Entry 1RAB (X-ray diffraction, 2.50 A resolution); this record covers chains C and D of the 4 polymer chains in the assembly.

# Chain C
Protein: Aspartate carbamoyltransferase catalytic chain
From: Escherichia coli
Notes: EC 2.1.3.2
UniProtKB: P0A786 (PYRB_ECOLI); residues 1-310 here correspond to UniProt positions 2-311 (UniProt number = residue number + 1)
Sequence (310 residues; row label = number of the first residue in the row):
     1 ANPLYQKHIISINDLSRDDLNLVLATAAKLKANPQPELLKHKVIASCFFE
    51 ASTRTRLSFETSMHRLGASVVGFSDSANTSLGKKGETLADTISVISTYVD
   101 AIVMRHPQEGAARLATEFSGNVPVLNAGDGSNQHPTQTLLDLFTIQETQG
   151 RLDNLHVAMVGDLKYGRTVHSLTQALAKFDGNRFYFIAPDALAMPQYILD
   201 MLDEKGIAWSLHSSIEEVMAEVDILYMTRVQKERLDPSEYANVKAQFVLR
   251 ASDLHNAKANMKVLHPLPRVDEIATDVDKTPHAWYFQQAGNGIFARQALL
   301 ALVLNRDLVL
Curated features (UniProtKB/Swiss-Prot):
  - binding site (carbamoyl phosphate): Arg54, Thr55, Arg105, His134, Gln137, Leu267, Pro268
  - binding site (L-aspartate): Lys84, Arg167, Arg229

# Chain D
Protein: Aspartate carbamoyltransferase regulatory chain
From: Escherichia coli
UniProtKB: P0A7F3 (PYRI_ECOLI); numbering as in UniProt (aligned over 1-153)
Sequence (153 residues; each row starts with the number of its first residue):
     1 MTHDNKLQVEAIKRGTVIDHIPAQIGFKLLSLFKLTETDQRITIGLNLPS
    51 GEMGRKDLIKIENTFLSEDQVDQLALYAPQATVNRIDNYEVVGKSRPSLP
   101 ERIDNVLVCPNSNCISHAEPVSSSFAVRKRANDIALKCKYCEKEFSHNVV
   151 LAN
Bound ions: Zn2+: Cys109, Cys114, Cys138, Cys141
Ligand contacts: CTP (cytidine-5'-triphosphate): Val9, Glu10, Ala11, Ile12, Val17, Asp19, Glu52, Lys60, Thr82, Asn84, Ile86, Tyr89, Glu90, Val91, Lys94
Curated features (UniProtKB/Swiss-Prot):
  - binding site (Zn(2+)): Cys109, Cys114, Cys138, Cys141

# Chain C / chain D interface
Residue-residue contacts - 31 pairs, chain C then chain D:
  Ser11(C) - Glu142(D)  hydrogen bond
  Thr87(C) - Glu119(D)
  Leu88(C) - Glu119(D)  hydrogen bond (backbone-side chain)
  Ala89(C) - Glu119(D)  hydrogen bond (backbone-side chain)
  Ala89(C) - Pro120(D)  hydrophobic
  Pro107(C) - Asn113(D)  hydrogen bond (backbone-side chain)
  Gln108(C) - Asn113(D)  hydrogen bond (side chain-backbone)
  Gln108(C) - Cys114(D)
  Gln108(C) - Ile115(D)
  Glu109(C) - Asn111(D)  hydrogen bond
  Glu109(C) - Asn113(D)  hydrogen bond
  Glu109(C) - Cys114(D)
  Glu109(C) - Ile115(D)  hydrogen bond (backbone-backbone)
  Glu109(C) - Cys141(D)
  Gly110(C) - Ile115(D)
  Gly110(C) - Tyr140(D)
  Ala111(C) - Ile115(D)
  Arg113(C) - Lys139(D)  hydrogen bond (side chain-backbone)
  Arg113(C) - Glu142(D)  salt bridge
  Leu114(C) - Ile115(D)  hydrophobic
  Leu114(C) - Glu119(D)
  Leu114(C) - Tyr140(D)  hydrophobic
  Glu117(C) - Val121(D)
  Glu117(C) - Lys139(D)  salt bridge
  Glu117(C) - Tyr140(D)  hydrogen bond
  Ser131(C) - Lys143(D)  hydrogen bond (backbone-side chain)
  Asn132(C) - Tyr140(D)  hydrogen bond (side chain-backbone)
  Asn132(C) - Cys141(D)  hydrogen bond (side chain-backbone)
  Asn132(C) - Glu142(D)  hydrogen bond
  Gln133(C) - Glu142(D)
  Glu204(C) - Arg130(D)  salt bridge
Interface residues without a listed pair, chain C (18 interface residues in all): Asn13, His106

# In short
Chain C and chain D form an interface of 18 and 13 residues respectively, with 14 hydrogen bonds and 3 salt
bridges. Polar pairs include Arg113(C)-Glu142(D), Glu117(C)-Lys139(D) and Glu204(C)-Arg130(D). Ligands of
chain D: CTP.
Here chain C is Aspartate carbamoyltransferase catalytic chain and chain D is Aspartate carbamoyltransferase
regulatory chain, both from Escherichia coli. Entry 1RAB (Crystal structure of ctp-ligated T state aspartate
transcarbamoylase at 2.5 angstroms resolution: implications for atcase mutants ...) was determined by X-ray
diffraction together with 1RAA, 1RAC, 1RAD, 1RAE, 1RAF, 1RAG, 1RAH and 1RAI from the same study.
